Entry 2Y0N (X-ray diffraction, 3.00 A resolution); this record covers chains E and G of the 8 polymer chains in the assembly.

Chain E (and G):
Molecule: Male-specific lethal 1 homolog
From: Mus musculus
Notes: fragment: pehe domain, residues 545-597; chain G of this document is another copy of the same molecule, construct and numbering; everything in this record applies to it too
Reference sequence: Q6PDM1 (MSL1_MOUSE); residue numbers follow UniProt; this construct covers 545-597
Chain sequence (56 residues; numbered 542 to 597; the number before each row is that of its first residue):
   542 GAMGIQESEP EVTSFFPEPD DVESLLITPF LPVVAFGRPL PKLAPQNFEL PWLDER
Unresolved in the structure: 542-550, 559-563, 595-597 (chain G: 542-552, 559-567, 591-597)
Sequence notes: expression tag (542-544)
Swiss-Prot annotation at these positions:
  - mutagenesis: Phe-556 (F556E: Strongly reduces interaction with MSL3; when associated with E-576 and E-589 or E-577 and E-589), Ala-576 (A576E: No effect on interaction with MSL3. Reduces interaction; when associated with E-589. Strongly reduces interaction with MSL3; when associated with E-556 and E-589), Phe-577 (F577E: No effect on interaction with MSL3. Reduces interaction; when associated with E-589. Strongly reduces interaction with MSL3; when associated with E-556 and E-589), Phe-589 (F589E: Strongly reduces interaction with MSL3; when associated with E-556 and E-576 or E-556 and E-577)
What the authors report for this chain:
  - mutagenesis - A576E, F577E: unchanged binding to Male-specific lethal 3 homolog
  - mutagenesis - A576E/F589E, F577E/F589E: decreased binding to Male-specific lethal 3 homolog
  - mutagenesis - F556E/A576E/F589E, F556E/F577E/F589E: abolished binding to Male-specific lethal 3 homolog

Interface between chain E and chain G:
Contacting residue pairs - 23 pairs, chain E then chain G:
  Thr-569(E) / Pro-582(G)
  Pro-570(E) / Pro-582(G)
  Pro-570(E) / Lys-583(G)  hydrogen bond (backbone-backbone)
  Phe-571(E) / Pro-580(G)  hydrophobic
  Phe-571(E) / Leu-581(G)
  Phe-571(E) / Pro-582(G)  hydrophobic
  Phe-571(E) / Lys-583(G)
  Leu-572(E) / Pro-573(G)
  Leu-572(E) / Val-574(G)  hydrogen bond (backbone-backbone)
  Leu-572(E) / Leu-581(G)  hydrogen bond (backbone-backbone)
  Pro-573(E) / Phe-571(G)  hydrophobic
  Pro-573(E) / Leu-572(G)
  Pro-573(E) / Val-574(G)
  Pro-573(E) / Lys-583(G)
  Val-574(E) / Leu-572(G)  hydrogen bond (backbone-backbone)
  Val-574(E) / Pro-573(G)
  Val-574(E) / Val-574(G)
  Pro-580(E) / Phe-571(G)  hydrophobic
  Leu-581(E) / Phe-571(G)
  Leu-581(E) / Leu-572(G)  hydrogen bond (backbone-backbone)
  Pro-582(E) / Thr-569(G)
  Pro-582(E) / Pro-570(G)
  Lys-583(E) / Pro-570(G)  hydrogen bond (backbone-backbone)

Summary:
The chain E/chain G interface involves 10 residues from each chain; the contacts include 6 hydrogen bonds. The
backbones hydrogen-bond at Pro-570(E)/Lys-583(G), Leu-572(E)/Val-574(G) and Leu-572(E)/Leu-581(G). The paper
reports that A576E/F589E and F577E/F589E of chain E reduce binding to Male-specific lethal 3 homolog;
F556E/A576E/F589E and F556E/F577E/F589E of chain E abolish binding to Male-specific lethal 3 homolog; 6
substitutions were tested in all.
Chain E and chain G are both Male-specific lethal 1 homolog (Mus musculus); the structure, Crystal structure
of the complex between dosage compensation factors MSL1 and MSL3, was determined by X-ray diffraction (same
publication as 2Y0M).
